Entry 7PQP (electron microscopy, 4.10 A resolution (low resolution: residue-level contacts below are approximate; hydrogen-bond / salt-bridge calls are withheld)); this record covers chains C and D of the 15 polymer chains in the assembly.

# Chain C
Protein: Tubulin beta chain
Organism: Sus scrofa
UniProt: P02554 (TBB_PIG); residues 1-445 here = UniProt positions 1-445
Sequence (445 residues; each row starts with the number of its first residue):
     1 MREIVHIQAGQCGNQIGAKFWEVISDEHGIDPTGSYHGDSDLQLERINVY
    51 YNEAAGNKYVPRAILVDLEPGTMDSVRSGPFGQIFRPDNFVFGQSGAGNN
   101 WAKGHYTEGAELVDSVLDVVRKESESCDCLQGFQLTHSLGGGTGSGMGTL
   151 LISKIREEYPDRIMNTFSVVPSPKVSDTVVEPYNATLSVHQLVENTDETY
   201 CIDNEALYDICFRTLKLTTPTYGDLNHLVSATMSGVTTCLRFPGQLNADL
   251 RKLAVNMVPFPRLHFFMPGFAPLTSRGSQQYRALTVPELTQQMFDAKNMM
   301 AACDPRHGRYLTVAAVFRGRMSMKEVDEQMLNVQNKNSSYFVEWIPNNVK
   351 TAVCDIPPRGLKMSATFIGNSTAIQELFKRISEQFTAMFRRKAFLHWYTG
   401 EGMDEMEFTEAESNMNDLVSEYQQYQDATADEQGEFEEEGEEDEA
Small-molecule neighbours:
  - GDP (guanosine-5'-diphosphate): Gly10, Gln11, Cys12, Gln15, Ile16, Ser138, Gly141, Gly142, Thr143, Gly144, Val169, Asp177, Glu181, Asn204, Leu207, Tyr222, Asn226
  - GTP (guanosine-5'-triphosphate): Leu246, Asn247, Lys252, Lys350
UniProt features mapped onto this chain:
  - motif: Met1 to Ile4 (MREI motif)
  - binding site (GTP): Gln11, Glu69, Ser138, Gly142, Thr143, Gly144, Asn204, Asn226
  - binding site (Mg(2+)): Glu69
  - modified residue: Ser40 (Phosphoserine), Lys58 (N6-acetyllysine), Ser172 (Phosphoserine), Thr285 (Phosphothreonine), Thr290 (Phosphothreonine), Arg318 (Omega-N-methylarginine), Glu438 (5-glutamyl polyglutamate)
  - cross-link (Glycyl lysine isopeptide (Lys-Gly)): Lys58 (interchain with G-Cter in ubiquitin), Lys324 (interchain with G-Cter in ubiquitin)
  - natural variant: His37 (H37V: In 2nd form), Asn48 (N48S: In 2nd form), Ala55 to Asn57 (sequence variant, change not given here; In 2nd form), Ser275 (S275A: In 2nd form)

# Chain D
Protein: Tubulin alpha-1B chain
Organism: Sus scrofa
UniProt: Q2XVP4 (TBA1B_PIG); numbering as in UniProt (aligned over 1-451)
Sequence (451 residues; each row starts with the number of its first residue):
     1 MRECISIHVGQAGVQIGNACWELYCLEHGIQPDGQMPSDKTIGGGDDSFN
    51 TFFSETGAGKHVPRAVFVDLEPTVIDEVRTGTYRQLFHPEQLITGKEDAA
   101 NNYARGHYTIGKEIIDLVLDRIRKLADQCTGLQGFLVFHSFGGGTGSGFT
   151 SLLMERLSVDYGKKSKLEFSIYPAPQVSTAVVEPYNSILTTHTTLEHSDC
   201 AFMVDNEAIYDICRRNLDIERPTYTNLNRLISQIVSSITASLRFDGALNV
   251 DLTEFQTNLVPYPRIHFPLATYAPVISAEKAYHEQLSVAEITNACFEPAN
   301 QMVKCDPRHGKYMACCLLYRGDVVPKDVNAAIATIKTKRSIQFVDWCPTG
   351 FKVGINYQPPTVVPGGDLAKVQRAVCMLSNTTAIAEAWARLDHKFDLMYA
   401 KRAFVHWYVGEGMEEGEFSEAREDMAALEKDYEEVGVDSVEGEGEEEGEE
   451 Y
Ion coordination: Mg2+: Asp98 (together with GTP)
Small-molecule neighbours: GTP (guanosine-5'-triphosphate): Gly10, Gln11, Ala12, Gln15, Ile16, Asp98, Ala99, Ala100, Asn101, Asn102, Ser140, Gly142, Gly143, Gly144, Thr145, Gly146, Ile171, Thr179, Ala180, Glu183, Asn206, Tyr224, Leu227, Asn228, Ile231
UniProt features mapped onto this chain:
  - motif: Met1 to Cys4 (MREC motif)
  - active site: Glu254
  - binding site (GTP): Gly10, Gln11, Ala12, Gln15, Glu71, Ala99, Ser140, Gly143, Gly144, Thr145, Gly146, Thr179, Glu183, Asn206, Tyr224, Asn228, Leu252
  - binding site (Mg(2+)): Glu71
  - site: Tyr451 (Involved in polymerization)
  - modified residue: Lys40 (N6,N6,N6-trimethyllysine), Ser48 (Phosphoserine), Ser232 (Phosphoserine), Tyr282 (3'-nitrotyrosine), Arg339 (Omega-N-methylarginine), Ser439 (Phosphoserine), Glu443 (5-glutamyl polyglutamate), Glu445 (5-glutamyl polyglutamate), Tyr451 (3'-nitrotyrosine)
  - cross-link (Glycyl lysine isopeptide (Lys-Gly)): Lys326 (interchain with G-Cter in ubiquitin), Lys370 (interchain with G-Cter in ubiquitin)

# How chain C and chain D interact
Residue-residue contacts (93; chain C residue first):
  Met1(C) - Pro72(D)
  Met1(C) - Lys96(D)
  Arg2(C) - Glu71(D)
  Arg2(C) - Pro72(D)
  Arg2(C) - Lys96(D)
  Arg2(C) - Asp98(D)
  Leu42(C) - Glu77(D)
  Glu45(C) - Thr80(D)
  Arg46(C) - Asp76(D)
  Arg46(C) - Glu77(D)
  Asp128(C) - Lys96(D)
  Gln131(C) - Glu97(D)
  Arg162(C) - Glu97(D)
  Pro243(C) - Glu77(D)
  Gly244(C) - Gln15(D)
  Gln245(C) - Gln15(D)
  Gln245(C) - Thr223(D)
  Gln245(C) - Tyr224(D)
  Leu246(C) - Thr179(D)
  Leu246(C) - Tyr224(D)
  Asn247(C) - Gln11(D)
  Asn247(C) - Glu71(D)
  Asn247(C) - Thr73(D)
  Asn247(C) - Val74(D)
  Asp249(C) - Asp98(D)
  Asp249(C) - Ala100(D)
  Arg251(C) - Glu97(D)
  Arg251(C) - Ala100(D)
  Arg251(C) - Arg105(D)
  Lys252(C) - Gln11(D)
  Lys252(C) - Asp98(D)
  Lys252(C) - Ala100(D)
  Lys252(C) - Asn101(D)
  Ala254(C) - Trp407(D)
  Val255(C) - Ala100(D)
  Val255(C) - Asn101(D)
  Val255(C) - Phe404(D)
  Val255(C) - Trp407(D)
  Asn256(C) - Asn101(D)
  Asn256(C) - Ala180(D)
  Asn256(C) - Val181(D)
  Asn256(C) - Phe404(D)
  Val258(C) - Phe404(D)
  Val258(C) - His406(D)
  Val258(C) - Trp407(D)
  Pro259(C) - Ala403(D)
  Pro259(C) - Phe404(D)
  Pro259(C) - His406(D)
  Phe260(C) - Lys401(D)
  Phe260(C) - Arg402(D)
  Pro261(C) - His406(D)
  Thr312(C) - Phe404(D)
  Met321(C) - Thr223(D)
  Ser322(C) - Arg221(D)
  Ser322(C) - Pro222(D)
  Met323(C) - Tyr210(D)
  Met323(C) - Pro222(D)
  Met323(C) - Thr223(D)
  Met323(C) - Tyr224(D)
  Lys324(C) - Tyr210(D)
  Lys324(C) - Arg214(D)
  Lys324(C) - Pro222(D)
  Glu325(C) - Arg221(D)
  Asp327(C) - Tyr210(D)
  Leu331(C) - Val177(D)
  Trp344(C) - Leu397(D)
  Trp344(C) - Met398(D)
  Trp344(C) - Lys401(D)
  Ile345(C) - Val181(D)
  Ile345(C) - Met398(D)
  Pro346(C) - Lys394(D)
  Pro346(C) - Leu397(D)
  Pro346(C) - Met398(D)
  Asn347(C) - Ala174(D)
  Asn347(C) - Pro175(D)
  Asn347(C) - Gln176(D)
  Asn347(C) - Val177(D)
  Asn347(C) - Ser178(D)
  Asn347(C) - Val181(D)
  Asn347(C) - Lys394(D)
  Asn348(C) - Val181(D)
  Val349(C) - Ser178(D)
  Val349(C) - Thr179(D)
  Val349(C) - Ala180(D)
  Val349(C) - Val181(D)
  Lys350(C) - Asn101(D)
  Lys350(C) - Thr179(D)
  Lys350(C) - Ala180(D)
  Lys350(C) - Val181(D)
  Thr351(C) - Ser178(D)
  Thr351(C) - Thr179(D)
  Thr429(C) - Lys401(D)
  Ala430(C) - Ala400(D)
Interface residues without a listed pair, chain C (45 interface residues in all): Cys129, Thr285, Gln334, Glu343
Interface residues without a listed pair, chain D (40 interface residues in all): Val182

# Summary
The interface between chain C and chain D involves 45 residues on one side and 40 on the other. GTP is bound
between chain C and chain D. Ligands of chain C: GDP.
Here chain C is Tubulin beta chain and chain D is Tubulin alpha-1B chain, both from Sus scrofa. Entry 7PQP
(tau-microtubule structural ensemble based on CryoEM data) was determined by electron microscopy together with
7PQC from the same study.
